PDB entry 8XGK | X-ray diffraction, 1.32 A resolution | chain A

Chain A:
Protein: Kelch-like ECH-associated protein 1
From: Homo sapiens
Reference sequence: Q14145 (KEAP1_HUMAN); numbering as in UniProt (aligned over 310-624)
Sequence (315 residues; row label = number of the first residue in the row):
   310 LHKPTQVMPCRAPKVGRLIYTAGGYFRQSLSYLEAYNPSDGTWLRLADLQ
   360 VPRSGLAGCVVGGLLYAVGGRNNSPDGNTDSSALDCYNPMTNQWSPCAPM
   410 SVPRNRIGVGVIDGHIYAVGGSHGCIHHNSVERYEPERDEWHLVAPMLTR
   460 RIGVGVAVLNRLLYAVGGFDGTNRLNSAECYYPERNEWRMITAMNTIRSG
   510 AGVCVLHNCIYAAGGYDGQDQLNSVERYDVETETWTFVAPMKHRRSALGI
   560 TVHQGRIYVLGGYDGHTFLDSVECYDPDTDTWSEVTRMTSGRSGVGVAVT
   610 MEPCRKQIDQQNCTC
Unresolved in the structure: 310-321, 613-624
Small-molecule neighbours: A1LVB ((2R,3S)-3-[[(2S)-2-(4-chlorophenyl)-2-fluoranyl-ethanoyl]amino]-3-[3-(2-cyano-2-methyl-propoxy)-4-methyl-phenyl]-2-methyl-propanoic acid): Tyr334, Ser363, Gly364, Arg415, Ile461, Gly462, Phe478, Arg483, Ser508, Gly509, Tyr525, Gln530, Ser555, Ala556, Tyr572, Phe577, Ser602, Gly603
Curated features (UniProtKB/Swiss-Prot):
  - site: Cys434 (Sensor for electrophilic agents)
  - modified residue: Cys319 (S-(2-succinyl)cysteine), Cys434 (S-cGMP-cysteine), Cys613 (S-(2-succinyl)cysteine)
  - natural variant: Gly333 (G333C: In a NSCLC cell line), Gly350 (G350S: In a NSCLC cell line), Gly364 (G364C: In a lung adenocarcinoma cell line), Gly430 (G430C: In a lung adenocarcinoma patient), Ala522 (A522V: In a breast cancer sample)
  - mutagenesis: Leu310 (L310A: Loss of export from nucleus; when associated with A-308), Tyr334 (Y334A: Loss of interaction with NFE2L2/NRF2. Strongly reduces repression of NFE2L2/NRF2-dependent gene expression. Loss of interaction with PGAM5), Arg380 (R380A: Loss of interaction with NFE2L2/NRF2. Abolishes repression of NFE2L2/NRF2-dependent gene expression. Impaired interaction with SQSTM1/p62), Asn382 (N382A: Loss of interaction with NFE2L2/NRF2. Strongly reduces repression of NFE2L2/NRF2-dependent gene expression. Impaired interaction with SQSTM1/p62), Arg415 (R415A: Loss of interaction with NFE2L2/NRF2. Abolishes repression of NFE2L2/NRF2-dependent gene expression. Loss of interaction with PGAM5. Does not affect interaction with SQSTM1/p62), His436 (H436A: Loss of interaction with NFE2L2/NRF2. Abolishes repression of NFE2L2/NRF2-dependent gene expression. Does not affect interaction with SQSTM1/p62), Phe478 (F478A: Abolishes repression of NFE2L2/NRF2-dependent gene expression), Arg483 (R483A: Loss of interaction with NFE2L2/NRF2. Abolishes repression of NFE2L2/NRF2-dependent gene expression. Loss of interaction with PGAM5. Does not affect interaction with SQSTM1/p62), Tyr525 (Y525A: Loss of interaction with NFE2L2/NRF2. Strongly reduces repression of NFE2L2/NRF2-dependent gene expression. Abolishes interaction with SQSTM1/p62), Tyr572 (Y572A: Loss of interaction with NFE2L2/NRF2. Strongly reduces repression of NFE2L2/NRF2-dependent gene expression. Loss of interaction with PGAM5. Abolishes interaction with SQSTM1/p62), Lys615 (K615R: Decreases binding to PGCKA1. Increases protein half-life)

In short:
Chain A binds compound A1LVB. UniProt lists 11 mutagenesis sites.
Chain A is Kelch-like ECH-associated protein 1 (Homo sapiens); the structure, Optimization Efforts for
Identification of Novel Highly Potent Keap1-Nrf2 Protein-Protein Interaction Ihhibitors, was determined by
X-ray diffraction together with 8XGV from the same study.
